PDB entry 4XMM | X-ray diffraction, 7.38 A resolution (low resolution: residue-level contacts below are approximate; hydrogen-bond / salt-bridge calls are withheld) | chains C and D of the 8 polymer chains in the assembly

[Chain C]
Protein: Nucleoporin SEH1
Source organism: Saccharomyces cerevisiae S288c
UniProtKB: P53011 (SEH1_YEAST); residues 1-349 here = UniProt positions 1-349
Sequence (349 residues; numbered 1 to 349; the number before each row is that of its first residue):
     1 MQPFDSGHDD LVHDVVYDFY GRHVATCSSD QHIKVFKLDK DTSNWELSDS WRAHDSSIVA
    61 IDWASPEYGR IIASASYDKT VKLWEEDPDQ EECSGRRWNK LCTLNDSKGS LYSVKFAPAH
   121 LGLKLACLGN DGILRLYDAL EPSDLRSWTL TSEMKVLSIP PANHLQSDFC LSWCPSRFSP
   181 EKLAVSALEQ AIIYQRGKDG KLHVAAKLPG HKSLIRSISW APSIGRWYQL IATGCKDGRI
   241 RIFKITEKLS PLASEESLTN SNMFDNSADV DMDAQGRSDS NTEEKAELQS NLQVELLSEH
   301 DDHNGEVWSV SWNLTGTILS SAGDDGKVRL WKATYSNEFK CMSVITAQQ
Disordered / not traced: 249-287, 347-349
UniProt features mapped onto this chain:
  - modified residue: S257 (Phosphoserine)

[Chain D]
Protein: Nucleoporin NUP85
Source organism: Saccharomyces cerevisiae S288c
UniProtKB: P46673 (NUP85_YEAST); residue numbers follow UniProt; this construct covers 44-744
Sequence (715 residues; numbered 30 to 744; the number before each row is that of its first residue):
    30 MGSSHHHHHH SDQPSGAILV PMTVNDQPIE KNGDKMPLKF KLGPLSYQNM AFITAKDKYK
    90 LYPVRIPRLD TSKEFSAYVS GLFEIYRDLG DDRVFNVPTI GVVNSNFAKE HNATVNLAME
   150 AILNELEVFI GRVKDQDGRV NRFYELEESL TVLNCLRTMY FILDGQDVEE NRSEFIESLL
   210 NWINRSDGEP DEEYIEQVFS VKDSTAGKKV FETQYFWKLL NQLVLRGLLS QAIGCIERSD
   270 LLPYLSDTCA VSFDAVSDSI ELLKQYPKDS SSTFREWKNL VLKLSQAFGS SATDISGELR
   330 DYIEDFLLVI GGNQRKILQY SRTWYESFCG FLLYYIPSLE LSAEYLQMSL EANVVDITND
   390 WEQPCVDIIS GKIHSILPVM ESLDSCTAAF TAMICEAKGL IENIFEGEKN SDDYSNEDNE
   450 MLEDLFSYRN GMASYMLNSF AFELCSLGDK ELWPVAIGLI ALSATGTRSA KKMVIAELLP
   510 HYPFVTNDDI EWMLSICVEW RLPEIAKEIY TTLGNQMLSA HNIIESIANF SRAGKYELVK
   570 SYSWLLFEAS CMEGQKLDDP VLNAIVSKNS PAEDDVIIPQ DILDCVVTNS MRQTLAPYAV
   630 LSQFYELRDR EDWGQALRLL LLLIEFPYLP KHYLVLLVAK FLYPIFLLDD KKLMDEDSVA
   690 TVIEVIETKW DDADEKSSNL YETIIEADKS LPSSMATLLK NLRKKLNFKL CQAFM
Disordered / not traced: 30-46, 127-131, 231-234, 437-450, 545-552, 561-566, 586-589, 598-602, 613-615, 635-637, 656-660, 676-684, 700-706, 720-724
Sequence notes: initiating methionine (30); expression tag (31-43)

[Chain C / chain D interface]
Residue-residue contacts - 127 pairs, chain C then chain D:
  M1(C) - Y76(D)
  M1(C) - Q77(D)
  M1(C) - P92(D)
  M1(C) - V93(D)
  M1(C) - R94(D)
  Q2(C) - P92(D)
  P3(C) - T52(D)
  P3(C) - D55(D)
  P3(C) - L90(D)
  P3(C) - Y91(D)
  F4(C) - K89(D)
  F4(C) - L90(D)
  D5(C) - K89(D)
  S6(C) - Y88(D)
  H8(C) - Y88(D)
  D9(C) - Y88(D)
  D10(C) - Y88(D)
  L11(C) - A84(D)
  L11(C) - Y88(D)
  V12(C) - I82(D)
  V12(C) - T83(D)
  H13(C) - K68(D)
  H13(C) - F81(D)
  H13(C) - T83(D)
  D14(C) - K70(D)
  V15(C) - K70(D)
  V15(C) - F81(D)
  V15(C) - L90(D)
  V16(C) - K70(D)
  Y17(C) - K70(D)
  Y17(C) - G72(D)
  Y17(C) - P73(D)
  Y17(C) - Q77(D)
  Y17(C) - N78(D)
  Y17(C) - M79(D)
  D18(C) - P73(D)
  F19(C) - P73(D)
  F19(C) - P509(D)
  F19(C) - H510(D)
  Y20(C) - L74(D)
  Y20(C) - T541(D)
  G21(C) - P73(D)
  R22(C) - Y76(D)
  T26(C) - L90(D)
  W45(C) - Q77(D)
  P66(C) - T541(D)
  E67(C) - E537(D)
  E67(C) - T540(D)
  E67(C) - T541(D)
  E67(C) - N544(D)
  K115(C) - K70(D)
  R177(C) - E506(D)
  R177(C) - E533(D)
  R177(C) - I534(D)
  R177(C) - E537(D)
  F178(C) - M502(D)
  F178(C) - A505(D)
  F178(C) - E506(D)
  I224(C) - F471(D)
  I224(C) - V503(D)
  I224(C) - E506(D)
  I224(C) - L507(D)
  G225(C) - D453(D)
  G225(C) - L454(D)
  G225(C) - F455(D)
  R226(C) - D453(D)
  R226(C) - F455(D)
  W227(C) - L451(D)
  W227(C) - E452(D)
  W227(C) - D453(D)
  W227(C) - S456(D)
  W227(C) - R458(D)
  N304(C) - K64(D)
  W308(C) - P66(D)
  W308(C) - L67(D)
  S309(C) - L67(D)
  S309(C) - K68(D)
  S309(C) - F69(D)
  S311(C) - F69(D)
  S311(C) - K70(D)
  S311(C) - L71(D)
  W312(C) - L71(D)
  N313(C) - L71(D)
  N313(C) - S475(D)
  L314(C) - P73(D)
  L314(C) - S475(D)
  L314(C) - H510(D)
  T315(C) - F471(D)
  T317(C) - F471(D)
  I318(C) - L71(D)
  I318(C) - I95(D)
  S320(C) - F69(D)
  S320(C) - L71(D)
  A322(C) - L67(D)
  A322(C) - F69(D)
  G323(C) - M65(D)
  G323(C) - L67(D)
  D324(C) - K64(D)
  D324(C) - M65(D)
  G326(C) - I58(D)
  G326(C) - L67(D)
  K327(C) - L67(D)
  V328(C) - L67(D)
  V328(C) - F69(D)
  L330(C) - L71(D)
  L330(C) - I95(D)
  L330(C) - P96(D)
  A333(C) - Y464(D)
  T334(C) - Y464(D)
  Y335(C) - Y457(D)
  Y335(C) - N459(D)
  Y335(C) - G460(D)
  Y335(C) - M461(D)
  Y335(C) - Y464(D)
  S343(C) - I47(D)
  S343(C) - P96(D)
  V344(C) - I47(D)
  V344(C) - L48(D)
  V344(C) - V49(D)
  I345(C) - V49(D)
  I345(C) - M51(D)
  I345(C) - V93(D)
  I345(C) - P96(D)
  T346(C) - L48(D)
  T346(C) - V49(D)
  T346(C) - M51(D)
  T346(C) - Q56(D)
Also at the interface, not in a pair above, chain C (66 interface residues in all): V24, L38, K40, Y68, G69, S176, S223, L319, M342
Also at the interface, not in a pair above, chain D (68 interface residues in all): P50, K85, C474, F513, V514

[In short]
66 residues of chain C and 68 residues of chain D are in contact.
Here chain C is Nucleoporin SEH1 and chain D is Nucleoporin NUP85, both from Saccharomyces cerevisiae S288c.
Entry 4XMM (Structure of the yeast coat nucleoporin complex, space group C2) was determined by X-ray
diffraction (same publication as 4XMN).
